5XVP - chains F and G of the 10 polymer chains in the assembly; structure by X-ray diffraction, 3.00 A resolution.

== Chain F ==
Protein: CRISPR-associated endoribonuclease Cas2
Source organism: Enterococcus faecalis TX0027
Notes: EC 3.1.-.-
UniProtKB: E6GPD6 (E6GPD6_ENTFL); numbering as in UniProt (aligned over 1-109)
Sequence (109 residues; numbered 1 to 109; the number before each row is that of its first residue):
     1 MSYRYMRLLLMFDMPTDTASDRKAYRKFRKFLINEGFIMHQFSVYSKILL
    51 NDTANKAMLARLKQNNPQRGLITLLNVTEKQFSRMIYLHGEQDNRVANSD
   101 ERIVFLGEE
Disordered / not traced: 1-3, 106-109
Ion coordination: Mg2+: Phe-12, Asp-13, Ser-43 (shared with DC15(G) of chain G)

== Chain G ==
Molecule: 73-nt DNA strand
Sequence (73 nucleotides; row label = number of the first residue in the row):
     1 TTCGTAGCTGAGGCCTCAGCTACGTTCCGTTTTGGTACCATTCTAAACAA
    51 CATGACTCTAAAACCTCGGAGAA
Disordered / not traced: 1, 73
Ion coordination: Mg2+: DC15 (shared with Phe-12(F), Asp-13(F), Ser-43(F) of chain F)

== How chain F and chain G interact ==
Pairs across the interface (27):
  Phe-12(F) with DC15(G), phosphate contact; DT16(G), phosphate contact
  Asp-13(F) with DC15(G), phosphate contact
  Met-14(F) with DC14(G), sugar contact; DC15(G), hydrogen bond to the phosphate
  Pro-15(F) with DC14(G), phosphate contact
  Thr-16(F) with DC14(G), hydrogen bond to the phosphate
  Asp-17(F) with DG13(G), sugar contact; DC14(G), phosphate contact
  Tyr-25(F) with DC15(G), sugar contact; DT16(G), hydrogen bond to the phosphate
  Arg-29(F) with DT16(G), sugar contact; DC17(G), salt bridge to the phosphate
  Met-39(F) with DT16(G), sugar contact; DC17(G), phosphate contact
  Phe-42(F) with DC15(G), phosphate contact; DT16(G), phosphate contact
  Ser-43(F) with DC15(G), hydrogen bond to the phosphate; DT16(G), hydrogen bond to the phosphate
  Tyr-45(F) with DT16(G), hydrogen bond to the phosphate
  Asn-51(F) with DA40(G), hydrogen bond to the base; DT41(G), base contact
  Thr-53(F) with DC39(G), base contact; DA40(G), base contact
  Arg-61(F) with DC38(G), salt bridge to the phosphate
  Arg-84(F) with DA49(G), phosphate contact; DA50(G), salt bridge to the phosphate
Also at the interface, not in a pair above, chain F (19 interface residues in all): Gln-41, Asp-52, Ala-57

== Summary ==
19 residues of chain F and 11 residues of chain G are in contact; the contacts include 7 hydrogen bonds and 3
salt bridges. Polar contacts include Asn-51(F)/DA40(G), Met-14(F)/DC15(G) and Thr-16(F)/DC14(G). Phe-12(F),
Asp-13(F), Ser-43(F) and DC15(G) form the Mg2+ site.
Chain F is CRISPR-associated endoribonuclease Cas2 (Enterococcus faecalis TX0027) and chain G is a 73-nt DNA
strand; the structure, E. fae Cas1-Cas2/prespacer/target ternary complex revealing the fully integrated
states, was determined by X-ray diffraction, deposited together with 5XVN and 5XVO.
